Entry 7JHG (electron microscopy, 3.47 A resolution); this record covers chains B and G of the 7 polymer chains in the assembly.

[Chain B]
Molecule: 5'-AMP-activated protein kinase subunit beta-2
Source organism: Homo sapiens
UniProtKB: O43741 (AAKB2_HUMAN); residues 75-272 here = UniProt positions 75-272
Chain sequence (198 residues; each row starts with the number of its first residue):
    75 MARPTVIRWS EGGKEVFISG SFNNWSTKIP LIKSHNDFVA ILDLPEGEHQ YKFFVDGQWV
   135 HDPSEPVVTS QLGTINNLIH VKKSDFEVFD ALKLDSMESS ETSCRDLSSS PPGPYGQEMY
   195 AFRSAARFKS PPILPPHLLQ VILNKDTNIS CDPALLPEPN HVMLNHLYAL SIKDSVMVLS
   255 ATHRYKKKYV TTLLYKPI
Disordered / not traced: 75-179
Differences from the reference sequence: conflict Met75 (Gln in O43741), Ala199 (Glu in O43741), Ala200 (Glu in O43741)
UniProt features mapped onto this chain:
  - modified residue: Ser95 (Phosphoserine), Ser108 (Phosphoserine), Thr148 (Phosphothreonine), Ser158 (Phosphoserine), Ser170 (Phosphoserine), Ser174 (Phosphoserine), Ser184 (Phosphoserine)
  - mutagenesis: His235 (H235A: Results in an AMPK enzyme that is activable by phosphorylation but has significantly increased rate of dephosphorylation in phosphatase assays)

[Chain G]
Molecule: 5'-AMP-activated protein kinase subunit gamma-1
Source organism: Homo sapiens
UniProtKB: P54619 (AAKG1_HUMAN); residue numbers follow UniProt; this construct covers 24-327
Chain sequence (306 residues; each row starts with the number of its first residue):
    22 MGSNNSVYTS FMKSHRCYDL IPTSSKLVVF DTSLQVKKAF FALVTNGVRA APLWDSKKQS
    82 FVGMLTITDF INILHRYYKS ALVQIYELEE HKIETWREVY LQDSFKPLVC ISPNASLFDA
   142 VSSLIRNKIH RLPVIDPESG NTLYILTHKR ILKFLKLFIT EFPKPEFMSK SLEELQIGTY
   202 ANIAMVRTTT PVYVALGIFV QHRVSALPVV DEKGRVVDIY SKFDVINLAA EKTYNNLDVS
   262 VTKALQHRSH YFEGVLKCYL HETLETIINR LVEAEVHRLV VVDENDVVKG IVSLSDILQA
   322 LVLTGG
Disordered / not traced: 22-24, 325-327
Differences from the reference sequence: expression tag (22-23)
Small-molecule neighbours:
  - ADP (adenosine-5'-diphosphate): Arg70, Met85, Thr87, Ile88, Thr89, Asp90, Arg118, Tyr121, Lys127, Pro128, Leu129, Val130, Lys149, Ile150, His151, Arg152, Leu153, Pro154, Lys243
  - adenosine monophosphate (AMP): His151, Thr200, Asn203, Ile204, Ala205, Arg224, Val225, Ser226, Ala227, Leu228, Pro229, His298, Ile312, Ser314, Ser316, Asp317
  - ATP (adenosine-5'-triphosphate): Arg70, Arg152, Thr168, Lys170, Ile240, Ser242, Phe244, Asp245, Arg269, Gly275, Val276, Leu277, Glu296, Val297, His298, Arg299, Leu300
UniProt features mapped onto this chain:
  - motif: Leu138 to Glu159 (AMPK pseudosubstrate)
  - binding site (ADP): Arg70, Met85 to Asp90, Val130, His151, Arg152, Lys170, Ser242 to Asp245, Arg269, Leu277, His298, Arg299
  - binding site (AMP): Arg70, Met85 to Asp90, Val130, His151, Arg152, Lys170, Thr200, Ala205, Ser226, Ala227, Ser242 to Asp245, Arg269, Leu277, His298, Arg299, Ser314 to Asp317
  - binding site (ATP): Arg70, Met85 to Asp90, Val130, His151, Arg152, Lys170, Ser242 to Asp245, Arg269, Leu277, His298, Arg299
  - modified residue: Ser261 (Phosphoserine), Thr263 (Phosphothreonine), Ser270 (Phosphoserine)
  - mutagenesis: Asp90 (D90A: Reduced AMP-activation of phosphorylation of PRKAA1 or PRKAA2. Reduced ADP activation of phosphorylation of PRKAA1 or PRKAA2), Asp245 (D245A: Reduced AMP-activation of phosphorylation of PRKAA1 or PRKAA2. Reduced ADP activation of phosphorylation of PRKAA1 or PRKAA2), Asp317 (D317A: Reduced AMP-activation of phosphorylation of PRKAA1 or PRKAA2. Does not affect ADP activation of phosphorylation of PRKAA1 or PRKAA2)

[How chain B and chain G interact]
Residue-residue contacts (45):
  Pro227(B) with Lys47(G); Asn67(G)
  Ala228(B) with Ser46(G); Lys47(G), hydrogen bond (backbone-backbone); Val69(G), hydrophobic
  Leu229(B) with Ser45(G)
  Leu230(B) with Ser45(G); Lys47(G)
  Pro231(B) with Ser45(G)
  Asp248(B) with Lys59(G)
  Val250(B) with Leu55(G), hydrophobic; Lys59(G)
  Tyr259(B) with Tyr39(G), hydrophobic; Pro134(G); Asp157(G), hydrogen bond; Leu164(G), hydrophobic
  Lys261(B) with Tyr39(G)
  Lys262(B) with Tyr39(G), hydrogen bond (side chain-backbone); Ile42(G); Pro43(G); Thr44(G)
  Tyr263(B) with Thr44(G), hydrogen bond (backbone-backbone); Ser45(G); Ser46(G), hydrogen bond (backbone-backbone)
  Val264(B) with Ser46(G); Leu164(G)
  Thr265(B) with Ser46(G), hydrogen bond (backbone-backbone); Lys47(G); Leu48(G), hydrogen bond (backbone-backbone)
  Thr266(B) with Leu48(G)
  Leu267(B) with Lys47(G); Leu48(G), hydrogen bond (backbone-backbone); Val49(G); Val50(G), hydrogen bond (backbone-backbone); Asn67(G)
  Leu268(B) with Val50(G)
  Tyr269(B) with Val50(G), hydrogen bond (backbone-backbone); Phe51(G), hydrophobic; Asp52(G), hydrogen bond (backbone-backbone); Ala63(G), hydrophobic; Asn67(G), hydrogen bond
  Lys270(B) with Asp52(G)
  Pro271(B) with Asp52(G); Ser54(G); Leu55(G)
Also at the interface, not in a pair above, chain B (21 interface residues in all): Asp226, Lys260
Also at the interface, not in a pair above, chain G (24 interface residues in all): Asp40, Asn135, Glu296

[In short]
21 residues of chain B and 24 residues of chain G are in contact; the contacts include 12 hydrogen bonds.
Polar contacts include Tyr259(B)-Asp157(G), Lys262(B)-Tyr39(G) and Tyr269(B)-Asn67(G). Ligands of chain G:
ATP, ADP and adenosine monophosphate.
Here chain B is 5'-AMP-activated protein kinase subunit beta-2 and chain G is 5'-AMP-activated protein kinase
subunit gamma-1, both from Homo sapiens. Entry 7JHG (Cryo-EM structure of ATP-bound fully inactive AMPK in
complex with Dorsomorphin (Compound C) and Fab-nanobody) was determined by electron microscopy together with
7M74, 7JIJ and 7JHH from the same study.
